5C0C - chains I and J of the 5 polymer chains in the assembly; structure by X-ray diffraction, 1.97 A resolution.

== Chain I ==
Molecule: 1E6 TCR Alpha Chain
From: Homo sapiens
Amino-acid sequence (200 residues; numbered 2 to 201; the number before each row is that of its first residue):
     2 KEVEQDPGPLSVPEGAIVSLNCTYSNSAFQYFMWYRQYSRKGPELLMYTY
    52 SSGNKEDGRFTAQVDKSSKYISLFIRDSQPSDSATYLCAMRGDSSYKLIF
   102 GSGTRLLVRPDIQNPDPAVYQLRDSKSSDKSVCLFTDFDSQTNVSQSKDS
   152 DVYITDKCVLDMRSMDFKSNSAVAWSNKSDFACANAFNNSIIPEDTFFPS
Disordered / not traced: 2
Cystine bridges: Cys23-Cys89, Cys134-Cys184

== Chain J ==
Molecule: 1E6 TCR Beta Chain
From: Homo sapiens
Amino-acid sequence (247 residues; numbered 0 to 246; the number before each row is that of its first residue; numbering starts at 0):
     0 MDAGVIQSPRHEVTEMGQQVTLRCKPISGHDYLFWYRQTMMRGLELLIYF
    50 NNNVPIDDSGMPEDRFSAKMPNASFSTLKIQPSEPRDSAVYFCASSLWEK
   100 LAKNIQYFGAGTRLSVLEDLKNVFPPEVAVFEPSEAEISHTQKATLVCLA
   150 TGFYPDHVELSWWVNGKEVHSGVCTDPQPLKEQPALNDSRYALSSRLRVS
   200 ATFWQDPRNHFRCQVQFYGLSENDEWTQDRAKPVTQIVSAEAWGRAD
Cystine bridges: Cys23-Cys92, Cys147-Cys212

== Chain I / chain J interface ==
Cross-chain cystine bridges: Cys159(I)-Cys173(J)
Residue-residue contacts (88):
  Met34(I) - Asn103(J)
  Tyr36(I) - Gln105(J)
  Gln38(I) - Gln37(J)
  Ser40(I) - Pro176(J)
  Arg41(I) - Arg112(J)
  Arg41(I) - Pro176(J)  hydrogen bond (side chain-backbone)
  Lys42(I) - Phe91(J)
  Gly43(I) - Phe91(J)
  Pro44(I) - Phe107(J)  hydrophobic
  Leu46(I) - Asn103(J)
  Leu46(I) - Ile104(J)  hydrophobic
  Tyr49(I) - Ala101(J)  hydrogen bond (side chain-backbone)
  Tyr49(I) - Lys102(J)
  Tyr49(I) - Asn103(J)
  Arg92(I) - Leu100(J)  hydrogen bond (side chain-backbone)
  Arg92(I) - Asn103(J)  hydrogen bond
  Ser96(I) - Tyr48(J)
  Ser96(I) - Asp56(J)  hydrogen bond
  Tyr97(I) - Tyr31(J)  hydrophobic
  Tyr97(I) - Phe33(J)  hydrophobic
  Tyr97(I) - Tyr48(J)  hydrogen bond (backbone-side chain)
  Tyr97(I) - Trp97(J)  hydrogen bond
  Tyr97(I) - Leu100(J)  hydrophobic
  Lys98(I) - Leu45(J)
  Lys98(I) - Tyr48(J)
  Lys98(I) - Asp56(J)
  Lys98(I) - Ser58(J)  hydrogen bond
  Lys98(I) - Gly59(J)
  Leu99(I) - Gln105(J)
  Phe101(I) - Leu43(J)
  Asp117(I) - His139(J)  salt bridge
  Asp117(I) - Thr140(J)
  Tyr121(I) - Ser133(J)
  Tyr121(I) - Ala135(J)
  Tyr121(I) - Glu136(J)
  Tyr121(I) - His139(J)
  Tyr121(I) - Thr140(J)
  Gln122(I) - Ser133(J)
  Leu123(I) - Phe130(J)  hydrophobic
  Leu123(I) - Glu131(J)
  Leu123(I) - Pro132(J)  hydrophobic
  Leu123(I) - Ser133(J)
  Leu123(I) - Thr144(J)
  Arg124(I) - Phe130(J)
  Arg124(I) - Glu131(J)  salt bridge
  Arg124(I) - Arg244(J)
  Asp125(I) - Phe130(J)
  Ser126(I) - Val129(J)  hydrogen bond (side chain-backbone)
  Ser126(I) - Phe130(J)
  Ser129(I) - Ala128(J)
  Ser129(I) - Phe130(J)
  Lys131(I) - Phe130(J)
  Val133(I) - Phe130(J)  hydrophobic
  Leu135(I) - Thr144(J)
  Thr137(I) - Arg197(J)
  Asp138(I) - Thr140(J)
  Asp138(I) - Arg197(J)  salt bridge
  Tyr154(I) - Glu181(J)
  Ile155(I) - Leu179(J)
  Thr156(I) - Asp175(J)
  Thr156(I) - Ser193(J)
  Thr156(I) - Arg195(J)  hydrogen bond
  Asp157(I) - Arg195(J)
  Cys159(I) - Cys173(J)  disulfide
  Cys159(I) - Thr174(J)  hydrogen bond (side chain-backbone)
  Cys159(I) - Arg195(J)
  Val160(I) - Cys173(J)  hydrogen bond (backbone-side chain)
  Leu161(I) - Gly171(J)
  Leu161(I) - Val172(J)
  Leu161(I) - Cys173(J)  hydrophobic
  Leu161(I) - Arg197(J)
  Asp162(I) - Ser170(J)
  Asp162(I) - Gly171(J)  hydrogen bond (backbone-backbone)
  Met163(I) - Lys142(J)
  Met163(I) - Ser170(J)
  Met163(I) - Arg197(J)
  Arg164(I) - Ser170(J)  hydrogen bond (backbone-side chain)
  Phe168(I) - Lys142(J)
  Phe168(I) - Arg197(J)
  Ser170(I) - Arg197(J)  hydrogen bond
  Ser172(I) - Arg195(J)  hydrogen bond (backbone-side chain)
  Ala173(I) - Arg195(J)
  Val174(I) - Arg195(J)
  Trp176(I) - Leu148(J)
  Trp176(I) - Leu179(J)  hydrophobic
  Trp176(I) - Ala191(J)  hydrophobic
  Phe198(I) - His139(J)
  Pro200(I) - Ala135(J)  hydrophobic
Also at the interface, not in a pair above, chain I (50 interface residues in all): Tyr32, Gln147, Lys158
Also at the interface, not in a pair above, chain J (53 interface residues in all): Tyr35, Val146, Thr150, Gln177, Lys180, Val198, Ser199

== Overview ==
50 residues of chain I face 53 of chain J across their interface; the contacts include 1 disulfide bond, 16
hydrogen bonds and 3 salt bridges. Polar contacts include Asp117(I)-His139(J), Arg124(I)-Glu131(J) and
Asp138(I)-Arg197(J).
Here chain I is 1E6 TCR Alpha Chain and chain J is 1E6 TCR Beta Chain, both from Homo sapiens. Entry 5C0C (1E6
TCR in complex with HLA-A02 carrying RQFGPDWIVA) was determined by X-ray diffraction (same publication as
5C07, 5C08, 5C09, 5C0A, 5C0B, 5C0D and 6 further entries).
